Entry 5KRM (X-ray diffraction, 2.24 A resolution); this record covers chains A and B of the 4 polymer chains in the assembly.

Chain A (and B):
Molecule: Estrogen receptor
Source organism: Homo sapiens
Notes: fragment: ligand-binding domain; chain B of this document is another copy of the same molecule, construct and numbering; everything in this record applies to it too
UniProtKB: P03372 (ESR1_HUMAN), isoform P03372-3; residues 298-554 here correspond to UniProt positions 125-381 (UniProt number = residue number - 173)
Chain sequence (257 residues; each row starts with the number of its first residue):
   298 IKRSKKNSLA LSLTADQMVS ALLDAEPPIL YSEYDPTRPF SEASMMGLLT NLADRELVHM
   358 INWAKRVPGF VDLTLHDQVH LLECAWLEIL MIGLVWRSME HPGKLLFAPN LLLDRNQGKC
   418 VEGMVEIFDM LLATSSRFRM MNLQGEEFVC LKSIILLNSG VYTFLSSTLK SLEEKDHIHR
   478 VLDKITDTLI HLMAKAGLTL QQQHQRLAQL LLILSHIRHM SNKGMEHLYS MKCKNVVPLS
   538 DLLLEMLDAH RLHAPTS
Disordered / not traced: 298-304, 462-469, 550-554 (chain B: 298-304, 334, 462-465, 550-554)
Differences from the reference sequence: engineered mutation Ser-537 (Tyr364 in P03372)
Residues lining bound ligands: 6WU ((1S,3AR,7AS)-5-[2,5-bis(fluoranyl)-4-oxidanyl-phenyl]-7A-methyl-1,2,3,3A,4,7-hexahydroinden-1-ol): Met-343, Leu-346, Leu-349, Ala-350, Glu-353, Leu-384, Leu-387, Met-388, Leu-391, Arg-394, Phe-404, Met-421, Gly-521, His-524, Leu-525

Chain A / chain B interface:
Pairs across the interface (53; chain A residue first):
  Ala-430(A) / Tyr-459(B)
  Arg-434(A) / His-476(B)
  Ile-451(A) / Leu-509(B)  hydrophobic
  Asn-455(A) / Leu-509(B)  hydrogen bond (side chain-backbone)
  Tyr-459(A) / Ala-430(B)
  Tyr-459(A) / Leu-509(B)
  Tyr-459(A) / Ile-510(B)
  Tyr-459(A) / His-513(B)
  His-476(A) / Arg-434(B)  hydrogen bond
  Asp-480(A) / Gln-502(B)
  Asp-480(A) / Gln-506(B)  hydrogen bond
  Thr-483(A) / His-501(B)
  Thr-483(A) / Gln-502(B)
  Thr-483(A) / Ala-505(B)
  Asp-484(A) / Gln-498(B)
  Asp-484(A) / Gln-502(B)  hydrogen bond
  Ile-487(A) / His-501(B)
  Leu-497(A) / Leu-497(B)  hydrophobic
  Leu-497(A) / His-501(B)
  Gln-498(A) / Asp-484(B)
  His-501(A) / Thr-483(B)
  His-501(A) / Asp-484(B)  salt bridge
  His-501(A) / Ile-487(B)
  His-501(A) / His-501(B)
  His-501(A) / Leu-504(B)
  Gln-502(A) / Asp-484(B)  hydrogen bond
  Leu-504(A) / His-501(B)
  Ala-505(A) / Thr-483(B)
  Ala-505(A) / Leu-508(B)  hydrophobic
  Gln-506(A) / Asp-480(B)  hydrogen bond
  Leu-508(A) / Ala-505(B)  hydrophobic
  Leu-509(A) / Ile-451(B)  hydrophobic
  Leu-509(A) / Asn-455(B)
  Leu-509(A) / Tyr-459(B)  hydrogen bond (backbone-side chain)
  Leu-509(A) / Leu-511(B)  hydrophobic
  Ile-510(A) / Tyr-459(B)  hydrogen bond (backbone-side chain)
  Leu-511(A) / Leu-509(B)  hydrophobic
  Ser-512(A) / Leu-511(B)  hydrogen bond (side chain-backbone)
  Ser-512(A) / Ser-512(B)
  Ser-512(A) / Arg-515(B)  hydrogen bond (backbone-side chain)
  His-513(A) / Tyr-459(B)
  His-513(A) / Arg-515(B)
  Arg-515(A) / Ser-512(B)  hydrogen bond
  Arg-515(A) / His-513(B)
  Arg-515(A) / His-516(B)
  His-516(A) / Arg-515(B)
  His-516(A) / Asn-519(B)
  Asn-519(A) / His-516(B)
  Asn-519(A) / Asn-519(B)  hydrogen bond
  Lys-520(A) / His-547(B)
  Lys-520(A) / Leu-549(B)
  Glu-523(A) / Glu-523(B)
  Leu-549(A) / Lys-520(B)
Also at the interface, not in a pair above, chain A (32 interface residues in all): Met-427, Gln-500, His-547
Also at the interface, not in a pair above, chain B (31 interface residues in all): Thr-460

In short:
32 residues of chain A face 31 of chain B across their interface, with 12 hydrogen bonds and 1 salt bridge.
Polar contacts include His-501(A)/Asp-484(B), Asn-455(A)/Leu-509(B) and His-476(A)/Arg-434(B). Bound to chain
A: compound 6WU.
Both chains are Estrogen receptor (Homo sapiens). Entry 5KRM (Crystal Structure of the ER-alpha Ligand-binding
Domain (Y537S) in Complex with the A-CD ring estrogen,
(1S,7aS)-5-(2,5-difluoro-4-hydroxyphenyl)-7a-methyl-2,3,3a,4,7,7a-hexahydro-1H-inden-1-ol) was determined by
X-ray diffraction, deposited together with 5KR9, 5KRA, 5KRC, 5KRF, 5KRH, 5KRI and 43 further entries.
